Entry 5G4G (electron microscopy, 7.80 A resolution (low resolution: residue-level contacts below are approximate; hydrogen-bond / salt-bridge calls are withheld)); this record covers chains A and B of the 6 polymer chains in the assembly.

== Chain A (and B) ==
Protein: Vcp-like atpase
Organism: Thermoplasma acidophilum
Notes: chain B of this document is another copy of the same molecule, construct and numbering; everything in this record applies to it too
UniProt: O05209 (VAT_THEAC); numbering as in UniProt (aligned over 6-726)
Sequence (721 residues; each row starts with the number of its first residue):
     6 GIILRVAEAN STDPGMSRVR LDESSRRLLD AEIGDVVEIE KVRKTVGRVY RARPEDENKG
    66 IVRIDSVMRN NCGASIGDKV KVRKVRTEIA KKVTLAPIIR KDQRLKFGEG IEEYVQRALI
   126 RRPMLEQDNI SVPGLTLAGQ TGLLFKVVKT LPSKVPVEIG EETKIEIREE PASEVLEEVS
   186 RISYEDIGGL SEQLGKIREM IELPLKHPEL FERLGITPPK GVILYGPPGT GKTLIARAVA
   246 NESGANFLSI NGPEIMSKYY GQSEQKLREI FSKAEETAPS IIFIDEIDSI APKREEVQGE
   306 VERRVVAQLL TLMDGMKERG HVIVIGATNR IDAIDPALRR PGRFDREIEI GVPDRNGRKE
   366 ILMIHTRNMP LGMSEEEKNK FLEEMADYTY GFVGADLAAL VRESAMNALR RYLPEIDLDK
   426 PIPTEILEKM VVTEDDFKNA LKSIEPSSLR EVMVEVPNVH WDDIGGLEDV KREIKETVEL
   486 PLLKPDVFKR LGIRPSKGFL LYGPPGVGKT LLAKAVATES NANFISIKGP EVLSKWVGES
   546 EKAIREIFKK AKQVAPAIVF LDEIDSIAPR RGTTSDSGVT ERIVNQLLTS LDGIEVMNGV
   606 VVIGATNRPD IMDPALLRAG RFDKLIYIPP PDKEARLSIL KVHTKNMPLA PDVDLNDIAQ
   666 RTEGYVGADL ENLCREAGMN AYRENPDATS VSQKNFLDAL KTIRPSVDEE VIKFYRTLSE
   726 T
UniProt features mapped onto this chain:
  - binding site (ATP): Gly-231 to Thr-238, Gly-508 to Thr-515

== Interface between chain A and chain B ==
Contacting residue pairs - 110 pairs, chain A then chain B:
  Lys-106(A) / Lys-322(B)
  Gln-108(A) / Arg-324(B)
  Thr-141(A) / Leu-219(B)
  Thr-141(A) / Gly-220(B)
  Leu-142(A) / Gly-220(B)
  Ala-143(A) / Arg-218(B)
  Ala-143(A) / Leu-219(B)
  Ala-143(A) / Gly-220(B)
  Ala-143(A) / Ile-221(B)
  Ala-143(A) / Thr-222(B)
  Gly-144(A) / Arg-218(B)
  Gly-144(A) / Leu-219(B)
  Gly-144(A) / Gly-220(B)
  Gly-144(A) / Ile-221(B)
  Gln-145(A) / Arg-218(B)
  Gln-145(A) / Leu-219(B)
  Pro-233(A) / Arg-345(B)
  Gly-234(A) / Pro-346(B)
  Thr-235(A) / Pro-346(B)
  Gly-257(A) / Thr-316(B)
  Pro-258(A) / Ala-312(B)
  Pro-258(A) / Thr-316(B)
  Pro-258(A) / Asp-319(B)
  Glu-259(A) / Thr-316(B)
  Met-261(A) / Arg-309(B)
  Met-261(A) / Val-311(B)
  Met-261(A) / Ala-312(B)
  Met-261(A) / Gln-313(B)
  Met-261(A) / Leu-315(B)
  Ser-262(A) / Arg-273(B)
  Ser-262(A) / Arg-309(B)
  Ser-262(A) / Gln-313(B)
  Tyr-265(A) / Glu-305(B)
  Asp-293(A) / Arg-345(B)
  Val-302(A) / Val-302(B)
  Gln-303(A) / Val-302(B)
  Gln-303(A) / Arg-308(B)
  Val-306(A) / Glu-305(B)
  Asn-334(A) / Arg-345(B)
  Ala-404(A) / Arg-351(B)
  Arg-407(A) / Ile-221(B)
  Arg-407(A) / Thr-222(B)
  Arg-407(A) / Pro-223(B)
  Arg-407(A) / Asp-350(B)
  Arg-407(A) / Arg-351(B)
  Glu-408(A) / Arg-351(B)
  Ala-410(A) / Ile-221(B)
  Met-411(A) / Glu-204(B)
  Leu-414(A) / Phe-216(B)
  Leu-414(A) / Gly-220(B)
  Arg-415(A) / Glu-204(B)
  Leu-418(A) / Leu-208(B)
  Leu-423(A) / Leu-215(B)
  Asp-424(A) / Leu-215(B)
  Lys-425(A) / His-212(B)
  Lys-425(A) / Leu-215(B)
  Ile-449(A) / Lys-557(B)
  Ile-449(A) / Gln-558(B)
  Pro-451(A) / Lys-557(B)
  Pro-510(A) / Arg-623(B)
  Gly-534(A) / Thr-594(B)
  Pro-535(A) / Thr-594(B)
  Pro-535(A) / Asp-597(B)
  Glu-536(A) / Thr-594(B)
  Leu-538(A) / Asn-590(B)
  Leu-538(A) / Thr-594(B)
  Trp-541(A) / Arg-587(B)
  Trp-541(A) / Asn-590(B)
  Val-542(A) / Asn-590(B)
  Val-542(A) / Gln-591(B)
  Ser-571(A) / Val-584(B)
  Arg-575(A) / Arg-576(B)
  Arg-575(A) / Val-584(B)
  Asn-612(A) / Pro-619(B)
  Asn-612(A) / Arg-623(B)
  Asn-651(A) / Arg-495(B)
  Asn-651(A) / Leu-496(B)
  Asn-651(A) / Gly-497(B)
  Met-652(A) / Leu-496(B)
  Met-652(A) / Gly-497(B)
  Met-652(A) / Ile-498(B)
  Pro-653(A) / Arg-495(B)
  Pro-653(A) / Leu-496(B)
  Glu-676(A) / Arg-499(B)
  Cys-679(A) / Ile-498(B)
  Arg-680(A) / Ile-498(B)
  Arg-680(A) / Arg-499(B)
  Arg-680(A) / Pro-500(B)
  Glu-681(A) / Lys-629(B)
  Gly-683(A) / Leu-496(B)
  Gly-683(A) / Ile-498(B)
  Met-684(A) / Glu-481(B)
  Met-684(A) / Leu-485(B)
  Met-684(A) / Leu-496(B)
  Met-684(A) / Ile-498(B)
  Asn-685(A) / Glu-481(B)
  Ala-686(A) / Leu-496(B)
  Tyr-687(A) / Leu-496(B)
  Arg-688(A) / Lys-489(B)
  Arg-688(A) / Val-492(B)
  Glu-689(A) / Lys-489(B)
  Glu-689(A) / Val-492(B)
  Glu-689(A) / Phe-493(B)
  Glu-689(A) / Leu-496(B)
  Asn-690(A) / Glu-481(B)
  Asn-690(A) / Leu-485(B)
  Asn-690(A) / Lys-489(B)
  Thr-707(A) / Glu-725(B)
  Arg-709(A) / Glu-725(B)
  Arg-709(A) / Thr-726(B)
Interface residues without a listed pair, chain A (77 interface residues in all): Asp-107, Lys-263, Tyr-264, Asp-290, Ala-400, Ile-427, Lys-447, Gly-511, Ser-539, Glu-568, Pro-574, Pro-691, Asp-692, Lys-706, Ile-708, Pro-710
Interface residues without a listed pair, chain B (57 interface residues in all): Gly-82, Glu-214, Lys-554, Leu-593

== Summary ==
Chain A and chain B form an interface of 77 and 57 residues respectively. From UniProt: 16 ATP-binding
residues on chain A.
Chain A and chain B are both Vcp-like atpase (Thermoplasma acidophilum); the structure, Structure of the
ATPgS-bound VAT complex, was determined by electron microscopy together with 5G4F from the same study.
